PDB entry 5JNO | X-ray diffraction, 2.20 A resolution | chains A and B

[Chain A]
Molecule: BEN domain-containing protein 3
From: Homo sapiens
UniProtKB: Q5T5X7 (BEND3_HUMAN); residues 236-347 here = UniProt positions 236-347
Amino-acid sequence (112 residues; numbered 236 to 347; the number before each row is that of its first residue):
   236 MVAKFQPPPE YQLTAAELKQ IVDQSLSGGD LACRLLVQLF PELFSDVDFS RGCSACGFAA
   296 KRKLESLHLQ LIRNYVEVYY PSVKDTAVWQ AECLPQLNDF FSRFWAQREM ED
Unresolved in the structure: 282-296

[Chain B]
Molecule: DNA excision repair protein ERCC-6-like
From: Homo sapiens
Notes: EC 3.6.4.12
UniProtKB: Q2NKX8 (ERC6L_HUMAN); residues 10-66 here = UniProt positions 10-66
Amino-acid sequence (57 residues; each row starts with the number of its first residue):
    10 AEALSPEQAA HYLRYVKEAK EATKNGDLEE AFKLFNLAKD IFPNEKVLSR IQKIQEA
UniProt features mapped onto this chain:
  - modified residue: S14 (Phosphoserine)
  - mutagenesis: E11 (E11A: Decreased affinity for BEND3, and abolishes BEND3-mediated stimulation of ATPase activity; when associated with A-13 and A-21), L13 (L13A: Decreased affinity for BEND3, and abolishes BEND3-mediated stimulation of ATPase activity; when associated with A-11 and A-21), Y21 (Y21A: Decreased affinity for BEND3, and abolishes BEND3-mediated stimulation of ATPase activity; when associated with A-11 and A-13)

[Chain A / chain B interface]
Residue-residue contacts (34):
  E252(A) with E54(B); K55(B)
  Q255(A) with P52(B); N53(B); E54(B), hydrogen bond (side chain-backbone)
  Q259(A) with A10(B); E11(B); F51(B); P52(B)
  L261(A) with A12(B)
  D265(A) with E11(B); A12(B); L13(B), hydrogen bond (side chain-backbone)
  R269(A) with E11(B), hydrogen bond (side chain-backbone); L13(B); F51(B)
  V272(A) with L13(B), hydrophobic; A18(B), hydrophobic
  Q273(A) with Y21(B), hydrogen bond; F51(B); N53(B), hydrogen bond
  P276(A) with L22(B), hydrophobic
  F279(A) with L22(B), hydrophobic
  F335(A) with L13(B); S14(B); P15(B); A18(B), hydrophobic
  R338(A) with P15(B); E16(B), salt bridge
  F339(A) with P15(B); A19(B), hydrophobic
  Q342(A) with P15(B); E16(B), hydrogen bond
  E346(A) with R23(B), salt bridge
Other interface residues (no listed pair), chain A (17 interface residues in all): I256, S280
Other interface residues (no listed pair), chain B (18 interface residues in all): K26

[Overview]
17 residues of chain A face 18 of chain B across their interface; the contacts include 6 hydrogen bonds and 2
salt bridges. Among the polar pairs are R338(A)-E16(B), E346(A)-R23(B) and Q255(A)-E54(B). From UniProt: 3
mutagenesis sites on chain B.
Chain A is BEN domain-containing protein 3 and chain B is DNA excision repair protein ERCC-6-like, both from
Homo sapiens; the structure, Crystal structure of the BD1-NTPR complex from BEND3 and PICH, was determined by
X-ray diffraction.
